PDB entry 4GGZ | X-ray diffraction, 1.75 A resolution | chain A

== Chain A ==
Name: Bradavidin 2
From: Bradyrhizobium japonicum
UniProtKB: Q89U61 (Q89U61_BRAJA); residues 1-112 here correspond to UniProt positions 19-130 (UniProt number = residue number + 18)
Chain sequence (115 residues; numbered -2 to 112; the number before each row is that of its first residue; numbers below 1 keep their minus sign (Gln-2 is residue -2)):
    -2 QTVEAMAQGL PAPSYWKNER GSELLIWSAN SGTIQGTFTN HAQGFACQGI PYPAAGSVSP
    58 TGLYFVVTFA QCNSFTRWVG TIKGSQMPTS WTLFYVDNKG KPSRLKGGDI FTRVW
Unresolved in the structure: -2 to 6
Differences from the reference sequence: expression tag (-2 to 0)
Disulfide bonds: Cys44-Cys69

== Overview ==
Chain A is Bradavidin 2 (Bradyrhizobium japonicum); the structure, The structure of bradavidin2-biotin
complex, was determined by X-ray diffraction together with 4GGR and 4GGT from the same study.
